Entry 4LF4 (X-ray diffraction, 3.34 A resolution); this record covers chains A and K of the 21 polymer chains in the assembly.

[Chain A]
Molecule: 16S rRNA
Organism: Thermus thermophilus
Sequence (1522 nucleotides; row label = number of the first residue in the row; note: 43 numbers in that range are skipped by the numbering (no residue carries them; nothing is unmodelled there); a row labelled like 190A-190L holds insertion residues (190A, then the next letters in order); numbering starts at 0):
     0 UUUGUUGGAG AGUUUGAUCC UGGCUCAGGG UGAACGCUGG CGGCGUGCCU AAGACAUGCA
    60 AGUCGUGCGG G
    73 CCGCGGGGUU UU
    88 ACUCCG
    95 UGGUC
   101 AGCGGCGGAC GGGUGAGUAA CGCGUGGGU
  129A G
   130 ACCUACCCGG AAGAGGGGGA CAACCCGGGG AAACUCGGGC UAAUCCCCCA UGUGGACCCG
   190 C
190A-190L CCCUUGGGGUGU
   191 GUCCAAAGGG CUUU
   216 GCCCGCUUCC GGAUGGGCCC GCGUCCCAUC AGCUAGUUGG UGGGGUAAUG GCCCACCAAG
   276 GCGACGACGG GUAGCCGGUC UGAGAGGAUG GCCGGCCACA GGGGCACUGA GACACGGGCC
   336 CCACUCCUAC GGGAGGCAGC AGUUAGGAAU CUUCCGCAAU GGGCGCAAGC CUGACGGAGC
   396 GACGCCGCUU GGAGGAAGAA GCCCUUCGGG GUGUAAACUC CUGAA
   442 CCCGGGACGA AACCCCCGAC GA
   474 GGGGACUGAC GGUACCGGG
   494 GUAAUAGCGC CGGCCAACUC CGUGCCAGCA GCCGCGGUAA UACGGAGGGC GCGAGCGUUA
   554 CCCGGAUUCA CUGGGCGUAA AGGGCGUGUA GGCGGCCUGG GGCGUCCCAU GUGAAAGACC
   614 ACGGCUCAAC CGUGGGGGAG CGUGGGAUAC GCUCAGGCUA GACGGUGGGA GAGGGUGGUG
   674 GAAUUCCCGG AGUAGCGGUG AAAUGCGCAG AUACCGGGAG GAACGCCGAU GGCGAAGGCA
   734 GCCACCUGGU CCACCCGUGA CGCUGAGGCG CGAAAGCGUG GGGAGCAAAC CGGAUUAGAU
   794 ACCCGGGUAG UCCACGCCCU AAACGAUGCG CGCUAGGUCU CUGGGUCU
   848 CCUGGGGGCC GAAGCUAACG CGUUAAGCGC GCCGCCUGGG GAGUACGGCC GCAAGGCUGA
   908 AACUCAAAGG AAUUGACGGG GGCCCGCACA AGCGGUGGAG CAUGUGGUUU AAUUCGAAGX
   968 AACGCGAAGA ACCUUACCAG GCCUUGACAU GCUAGG
 1003A G
  1004 AACCCGGGUG AAAGCCUGGG GUGCCCC
1030A-1030D GCGA
  1031 GGGGAGCCCU AGCACAGGUG CUGCAUGGCC GUCGUCAGCU CGUGCCGUGA GGUGUUGGGU
  1091 UAAGUCCCGC AACGAGCGCA ACCCCCGCCG UUAGUUGCCA GCGGUUCGGC CGGGCACUCU
  1151 AACGGGACUG CCCGCGAAA
  1171 GCGGGAGGAA GGAGGGGACG ACGUCUGGUC AGCAUGGCCC UUACGGCCUG GGCGACACAC
  1231 GUGCUACAAU GCCCACUACA AAGCGAUGCC ACCCGGCAAC GGGGAGCUAA UCGCAAAAAG
  1291 GUGGGCCCAG UUCGGAUUGG GGUCUGCAAC CCGACCCCAU GAAGCCGGAA UCGCUAGUAA
  1351 UCGCGGAUCA G
 1361A C
  1362 CAUGCCGCGG UGAAUACGUU CCCGGGCCUU GUACACACXG CCXGUXACGC CAUGGGAGCG
  1422 GGCUCUACCC GAAGUCGCCG GG
  1446 AGCCUACGGG
  1459 CAGGCGCCGA GGGUAGGGCC CGUGACUGGG GCGAAGUCGU AACAAGGUAG CUGUACCGGA
  1519 AGGUGCGGCU GGAU
 1532A C
  1533 CA
  1536 CUCCUUUCU
Unresolved in the structure: 0-4, 1532A, 1536-1538
Differences from the reference sequence: conflict C1533 (A2157 in M26923.1), A1534 (C2158 in M26923.1)
Modified / non-standard residues: PSU (pseudouridine-5'-monophosphate) at position 516, 7MG (7N-methyl-8-hydroguanosine-5'-monophosphate) at position 527, M2G (N2-dimethylguanosine-5'-monophosphate) at position 966, 5MC (5-methylcytidine-5'-monophosphate) at position 967, 2MG (2N-methylguanosine-5'-monophosphate) at position 1207, 5MC (5-methylcytidine-5'-monophosphate) at position 1400, 4OC (4n,o2'-methylcytidine-5'-monophosphate) at position 1402, 5MC (5-methylcytidine-5'-monophosphate) at position 1404, 5MC (5-methylcytidine-5'-monophosphate) at position 1407, UR3 (3-methyluridine-5'-monophoshate) at position 1498, PSU (pseudouridine-5'-monophosphate) at position 1540, PSU (pseudouridine-5'-monophosphate) at position 1541
Ion coordination: Mg2+ site 1: U12, G22; Mg2+ site 2: U12, C526, A914; Mg2+ site 3 near G21 (its only coordinating residue here); Mg2+ site 4: C48, G115; Mg2+ site 5 near A53 (its only coordinating residue here); Mg2+ site 6: G61, U62, G105; Mg2+ site 7 near G107 (its only coordinating residue here); Mg2+ site 8: A109, G331; Mg2+ site 9: A116, G117, G289; Mg2+ site 10: C121, G124, U125, G236; Mg2+ site 11 near G157 (its only coordinating residue here); Mg2+ site 12: C174, C175; 65 more Mg2+ sites not listed; 3 more K+ sites not listed
Small-molecule neighbours: gentamicin c1a (LLL; (2R,3R,4R,5R)-2-((1S,2S,3R,4S,6R)-4,6-diamino-3-((2R,3R,6S)-3-amino-6-(aminomethyl)-tetrahydro-2H-pyran-2-yloxy)-2-hydr oxycyclohexyloxy)-5-methyl-4-(methylamino)-tetrahydro-2H-pyran-3,5-diol): 5MC_1404, G1405, U1406, 5MC_1407, A1408, C1409, G1491, A1492, A1493, G1494, U1495

[Chain K]
Protein: ribosomal protein S11
Organism: Thermus thermophilus
UniProt: P80376 (RS11_THET8); numbering as in UniProt (aligned over 1-129)
Chain sequence (129 residues; row label = number of the first residue in the row):
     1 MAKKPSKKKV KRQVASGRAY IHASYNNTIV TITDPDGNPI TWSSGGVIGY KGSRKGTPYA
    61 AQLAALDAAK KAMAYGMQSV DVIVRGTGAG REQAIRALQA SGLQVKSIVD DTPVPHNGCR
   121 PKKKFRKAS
Unresolved in the structure: 1-10
Ion coordination: Mg2+: Asn26 (shared with G691(A), U692(A) of chain A)

[Interface between chain A and chain K]
Residue-residue contacts - 79 pairs, chain A then chain K:
  G674(A) - His116(K)  base contact
  A675(A) - Val114(K)  hydrogen bond to the sugar
  A675(A) - Pro115(K)  base contact
  A675(A) - His116(K)  hydrogen bond to the base
  A675(A) - Gly118(K)  base contact
  A676(A) - Pro113(K)  sugar contact
  A676(A) - Pro115(K)  sugar contact
  A676(A) - Cys119(K)  base contact
  U677(A) - Cys119(K)  base contact
  G683(A) - Asn38(K)  hydrogen bond to the base
  G683(A) - Pro39(K)  base contact
  A684(A) - Arg12(K)  phosphate contact
  A684(A) - Asn38(K)  sugar contact
  A684(A) - Pro39(K)  hydrogen bond to the sugar
  G685(A) - Pro39(K)  sugar contact
  G685(A) - Ile40(K)  phosphate contact
  G685(A) - Trp42(K)  sugar contact
  U686(A) - Trp42(K)  hydrogen bond to the sugar
  A687(A) - Lys71(K)  salt bridge to the phosphate
  G688(A) - Trp42(K)  sugar contact
  G688(A) - Ser44(K)  hydrogen bond to the phosphate
  G688(A) - Gly46(K)  sugar contact
  G688(A) - Val47(K)  sugar contact
  C689(A) - Asn27(K)  hydrogen bond to the phosphate
  C689(A) - Ser44(K)  hydrogen bond to the phosphate
  C689(A) - Gly45(K)  phosphate contact
  C689(A) - Gly46(K)  hydrogen bond to the phosphate
  C689(A) - Lys55(K)  salt bridge to the phosphate
  G690(A) - Asn27(K)  hydrogen bond to the phosphate
  G690(A) - Lys51(K)  base contact
  G690(A) - Lys55(K)  hydrogen bond to the base
  G691(A) - Asn26(K)  hydrogen bond to the phosphate
  G691(A) - Lys51(K)  base contact
  G691(A) - Gly52(K)  base contact
  G691(A) - Lys55(K)  hydrogen bond to the base
  U692(A) - Asn26(K)  hydrogen bond to the phosphate
  U692(A) - Gly52(K)  base contact
  U692(A) - Ser53(K)  hydrogen bond to the base
  U692(A) - Lys124(K)  salt bridge to the phosphate
  A694(A) - Ser53(K)  hydrogen bond to the phosphate
  A695(A) - Gly52(K)  phosphate contact
  A695(A) - Ser53(K)  hydrogen bond to the phosphate
  A704(A) - Trp42(K)  base contact
  U705(A) - Ile29(K)  base contact
  U705(A) - Trp42(K)  base contact
  A706(A) - His22(K)  phosphate contact
  A706(A) - Ile29(K)  sugar contact
  A706(A) - Thr31(K)  hydrogen bond to the sugar
  A706(A) - Pro39(K)  base contact
  C707(A) - Tyr20(K)  phosphate contact
  C707(A) - Gly37(K)  hydrogen bond to the sugar
  C707(A) - Pro39(K)  base contact
  C707(A) - Arg85(K)  salt bridge to the phosphate
  C708(A) - Arg18(K)  sugar contact
  C708(A) - Tyr20(K)  sugar contact
  C708(A) - Asp36(K)  sugar contact
  C708(A) - Gly37(K)  sugar contact
  C708(A) - Arg85(K)  salt bridge to the phosphate
  G714(A) - Cys119(K)  base contact
  A715(A) - Gly118(K)  base contact
  A716(A) - His116(K)  base contact
  A716(A) - Asn117(K)  hydrogen bond to the sugar
  A716(A) - Gly118(K)  sugar contact
  C717(A) - His116(K)  sugar contact
  C717(A) - Asn117(K)  sugar contact
  G718(A) - His116(K)  stacking on the base
  G718(A) - Asn117(K)  sugar contact
  G778(A) - Cys119(K)  sugar contact
  G778(A) - Arg120(K)  hydrogen bond to the sugar
  C779(A) - Arg120(K)  sugar contact
  C779(A) - Pro121(K)  sugar contact
  C779(A) - Lys122(K)  phosphate contact
  A780(A) - Lys123(K)  hydrogen bond to the phosphate
  C796(A) - Lys123(K)  salt bridge to the phosphate
  C797(A) - Lys124(K)  salt bridge to the phosphate
  G798(A) - Lys122(K)  salt bridge to the phosphate
  G1523(A) - Lys123(K)  salt bridge to the phosphate
  C1524(A) - Arg120(K)  salt bridge to the phosphate
  G1525(A) - Arg120(K)  salt bridge to the phosphate
Other interface residues (no listed pair), chain A (37 interface residues in all): A777, U1522
Other interface residues (no listed pair), chain K (40 interface residues in all): Ser24, Thr33, Arg126, Ser129

[In short]
37 residues of chain A and 40 residues of chain K are in contact, with 22 hydrogen bonds, 11 salt bridges and
1 aromatic stacking contact. Among the polar pairs are A675(A)-His116(K), G683(A)-Asn38(K) and
G690(A)-Lys55(K). Bound to chain A: gentamicin c1a.
Chain A is 16S rRNA and chain K is ribosomal protein S11, both from Thermus thermophilus; the structure,
Crystal Structure of 30S ribosomal subunit from Thermus thermophilus, was determined by X-ray diffraction.
